Entry 6WDO (electron microscopy, 3.60 A resolution); this record covers chains I and M of the 20 polymer chains in the assembly.

Chain I (and M):
Name: Calcium uniporter protein, mitochondrial
Organism: Homo sapiens
Notes: chain M of this document is another copy of the same molecule, construct and numbering; everything in this record applies to it too
UniProtKB: Q8NE86 (MCU_HUMAN), isoform Q8NE86-3; residues 74-346 here correspond to UniProt positions 25-297 (UniProt number = residue number - 49)
Chain sequence (273 residues; each row starts with the number of its first residue):
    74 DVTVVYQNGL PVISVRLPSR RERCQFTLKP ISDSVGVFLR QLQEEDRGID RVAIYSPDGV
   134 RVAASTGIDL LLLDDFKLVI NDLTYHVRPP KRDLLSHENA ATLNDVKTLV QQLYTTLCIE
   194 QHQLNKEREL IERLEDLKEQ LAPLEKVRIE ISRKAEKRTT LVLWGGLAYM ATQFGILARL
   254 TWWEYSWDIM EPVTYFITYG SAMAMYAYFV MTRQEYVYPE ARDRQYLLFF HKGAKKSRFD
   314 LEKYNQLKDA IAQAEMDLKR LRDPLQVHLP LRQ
Ion coordination: Ca2+: Glu264 (shared with 1 residue of chain K; Glu264(M) of chain M; 1 residue of chain O)

How chain I and chain M interact:
Residue-residue contacts (68; chain I residue first):
  Asn81(I) with Cys191(M)
  Lys102(I) with Gln194(M)
  Pro103(I) with Gln194(M)
  Ile104(I) with Gln194(M), hydrogen bond (backbone-side chain); Leu197(M); Arg201(M)
  Ser105(I) with Leu197(M)
  Asn177(I) with His195(M), hydrogen bond
  Lys180(I) with Leu190(M); His195(M)
  Val183(I) with Leu186(M), hydrophobic; Ile192(M), hydrophobic
  Gln184(I) with Ile192(M); Gln196(M); Val340(M)
  Tyr187(I) with Val183(M), hydrophobic; Tyr187(M), hydrophobic
  Thr188(I) with Val340(M)
  Gln194(I) with Ile104(M)
  His195(I) with Leu338(M); Gln339(M); Val340(M)
  Gln196(I) with Leu338(M)
  Leu197(I) with Ile104(M), hydrophobic
  Lys199(I) with Pro337(M), hydrogen bond (side chain-backbone); Leu338(M)
  Glu264(I) with Trp260(M), hydrogen bond; Glu264(M)
  Pro265(I) with Thr254(M); Trp255(M); Trp260(M), hydrophobic
  Val266(I) with Trp255(M), hydrophobic
  Tyr268(I) with Trp260(M), hydrophobic; Thr267(M)
  Phe269(I) with Phe247(M), hydrophobic; Leu250(M); Ala251(M); Thr254(M); Trp255(M), hydrophobic
  Tyr272(I) with Met243(M); Gln246(M), hydrogen bond
  Ala275(I) with Met243(M)
  Met276(I) with Met243(M); Phe247(M), hydrophobic
  Tyr279(I) with Leu236(M), hydrogen bond (side chain-backbone); Gly239(M); Leu240(M); Met243(M), hydrophobic; Tyr291(M), hydrophobic
  Ala280(I) with Leu240(M), hydrophobic
  Phe282(I) with Leu236(M), hydrophobic; Tyr291(M); Pro292(M); Arg295(M)
  Val283(I) with Leu236(M), hydrophobic; Trp237(M), hydrophobic
  Arg286(I) with Glu229(M), salt bridge; Arg295(M)
  Glu288(I) with Val290(M); Pro292(M)
  Asp330(I) with Leu338(M)
  Arg333(I) with Asp336(M), salt bridge; Leu338(M)
  Leu334(I) with Leu338(M), hydrophobic
  Leu344(I) with Leu338(M), hydrophobic
  Gln346(I) with Arg333(M); Asp336(M); Gln339(M)
Also at the interface, not in a pair above, chain I (42 interface residues in all): Gly82, Leu83, Leu186, Leu190, Leu203, Asp261, Gln287
Also at the interface, not in a pair above, chain M (43 interface residues in all): Lys180, Thr188, Thr189, Val235, Ala244, Met329

Summary:
The interface between chain I and chain M involves 42 residues on one side and 43 on the other, with 6
hydrogen bonds and 2 salt bridges. Polar pairs include Arg286(I)-Glu229(M), Arg333(I)-Asp336(M) and
Ile104(I)-Gln194(M).
Both chains are Calcium uniporter protein, mitochondrial (Homo sapiens). Entry 6WDO (Cryo-EM structure of
mitochondrial calcium uniporter holocomplex in high Ca2+) was determined by electron microscopy together with
6WDN from the same study.
